6TSU - chains W4 and A3 of the 42 polymer chains in the assembly; structure by electron microscopy, 3.42 A resolution.

# Chain W4
Protein: Major capsid protein Rcc01687
Organism: Rhodobacter capsulatus DE442
UniProtKB: D5ATZ3 (D5ATZ3_RHOCB); residues 1-386 here correspond to UniProt positions 13-398 (UniProt number = residue number + 12)
Sequence (386 residues; row label = number of the first residue in the row):
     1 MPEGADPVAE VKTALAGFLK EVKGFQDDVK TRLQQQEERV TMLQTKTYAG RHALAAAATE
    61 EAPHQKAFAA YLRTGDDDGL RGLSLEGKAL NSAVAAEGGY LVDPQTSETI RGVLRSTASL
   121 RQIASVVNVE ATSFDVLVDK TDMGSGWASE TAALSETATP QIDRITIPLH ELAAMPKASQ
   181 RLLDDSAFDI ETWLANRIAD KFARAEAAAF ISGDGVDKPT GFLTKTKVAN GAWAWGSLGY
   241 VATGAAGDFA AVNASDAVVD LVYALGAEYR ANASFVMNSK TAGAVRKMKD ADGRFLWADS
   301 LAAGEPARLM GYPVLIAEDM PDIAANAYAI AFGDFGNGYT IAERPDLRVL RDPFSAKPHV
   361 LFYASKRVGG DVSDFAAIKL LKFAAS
Disordered / not traced: 1-88, 299-304, 386

# Chain A3
Protein: Uncharacterized protein
Organism: Rhodobacter capsulatus DE442
UniProtKB: D5AR33 (D5AR33_RHOCB); residue numbers follow UniProt; this construct covers 1-84
Sequence (84 residues; each row starts with the number of its first residue):
     1 MDVFAKHAVS LESPAVRHYE ITPSDSTDLA RRPRALRVQT GGTLVLRDET GITVTYTVFA
    61 GEILPVRPVR VLATGTTATA VGWE

# Interface between chain W4 and chain A3
Contacting residue pairs - 14 pairs, chain W4 then chain A3:
  Asp248(W4) - Lys6(A3)
  Ala251(W4) - Val9(A3)
  Val252(W4) - Val9(A3)
  Ala284(W4) - Lys6(A3)  hydrogen bond (backbone-side chain)
  Lys287(W4) - Lys6(A3)
  Met288(W4) - Lys6(A3)
  Lys289(W4) - Lys6(A3)  hydrogen bond (backbone-backbone)
  Lys289(W4) - His7(A3)
  Lys289(W4) - Ala8(A3)  hydrogen bond (backbone-backbone)
  Asp290(W4) - His7(A3)  hydrogen bond (backbone-side chain)
  Asp290(W4) - Ala8(A3)
  Ala291(W4) - Ala8(A3)
  Ala291(W4) - Ser10(A3)
  Gly293(W4) - His7(A3)

# In short
10 residues of chain W4 face 5 of chain A3 across their interface; the contacts include 4 hydrogen bonds.
Polar pairs include Ala284(W4)-Lys6(A3), Asp290(W4)-His7(A3) and Lys289(W4)-Lys6(A3).
Chain W4 is Major capsid protein Rcc01687 and chain A3 is Uncharacterized protein, both from Rhodobacter
capsulatus DE442; the structure, Capsid of empty GTA particle computed with C5 symmetry, was determined by
electron microscopy (same publication as 6TB9, 6TBA, 6TE8, 6TE9, 6TEB, 6TEH and 3 further entries).
